Entry 1ZON (X-ray diffraction, 2.00 A resolution); this record covers chain A.

Chain A:
Protein: Leukocyte adhesion glycoprotein
Organism: Homo sapiens
Notes: fragment: i-domain fragment of lfa-1; engineered mutation(s): W189R, MIGHT BE ISOFORM
UniProt: P20701 (ITAL_HUMAN); residues 125-311 here correspond to UniProt positions 150-336 (UniProt number = residue number + 25)
Amino-acid sequence (187 residues; numbered 125 to 311; the number before each row is that of its first residue):
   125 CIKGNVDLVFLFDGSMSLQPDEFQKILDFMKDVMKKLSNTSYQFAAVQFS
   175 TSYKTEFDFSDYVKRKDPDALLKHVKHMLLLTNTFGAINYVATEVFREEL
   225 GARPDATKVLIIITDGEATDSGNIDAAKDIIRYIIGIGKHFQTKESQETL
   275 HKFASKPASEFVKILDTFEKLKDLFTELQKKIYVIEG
Disordered / not traced: 125-127, 309-311
What the authors report for this chain:
  - contacts within the chain: Asn-129/Asp-229 (hydrogen bond), Ser-139/Leu-203 (backbone contact), Glu-241/His-264 (salt bridge)
  - conformationally variable residues (loop rearrangement, order/disorder transition, side-chain flip): Met-140, Ser-141, Lys-263, His-264, Glu-269, Asp-297 to Val-308
  - interface residues: Lys-188

Overview:
From the paper: the interface residue Lys-188; conformational variability at Met-140, Ser-141 and Lys-263
among others.
Chain A is Leukocyte adhesion glycoprotein (Homo sapiens); the structure, CD11A I-domain without bound cation,
was determined by X-ray diffraction together with 1ZOO from the same study.
